Entry 5ENQ (X-ray diffraction, 1.80 A resolution); this record covers chains B and E of the 6 polymer chains in the assembly.

[Chain B]
Name: Multidrug efflux pump subunit AcrB
Source organism: Escherichia coli K-12
Reference sequence: P31224 (ACRB_ECOLI); numbering as in UniProt; present here: 39-329, 561-869
Amino-acid sequence (609 residues; row label = number of the first residue in the row; note: 222 numbers in that range are skipped by the numbering (no residue carries them; nothing is unmodelled there)):
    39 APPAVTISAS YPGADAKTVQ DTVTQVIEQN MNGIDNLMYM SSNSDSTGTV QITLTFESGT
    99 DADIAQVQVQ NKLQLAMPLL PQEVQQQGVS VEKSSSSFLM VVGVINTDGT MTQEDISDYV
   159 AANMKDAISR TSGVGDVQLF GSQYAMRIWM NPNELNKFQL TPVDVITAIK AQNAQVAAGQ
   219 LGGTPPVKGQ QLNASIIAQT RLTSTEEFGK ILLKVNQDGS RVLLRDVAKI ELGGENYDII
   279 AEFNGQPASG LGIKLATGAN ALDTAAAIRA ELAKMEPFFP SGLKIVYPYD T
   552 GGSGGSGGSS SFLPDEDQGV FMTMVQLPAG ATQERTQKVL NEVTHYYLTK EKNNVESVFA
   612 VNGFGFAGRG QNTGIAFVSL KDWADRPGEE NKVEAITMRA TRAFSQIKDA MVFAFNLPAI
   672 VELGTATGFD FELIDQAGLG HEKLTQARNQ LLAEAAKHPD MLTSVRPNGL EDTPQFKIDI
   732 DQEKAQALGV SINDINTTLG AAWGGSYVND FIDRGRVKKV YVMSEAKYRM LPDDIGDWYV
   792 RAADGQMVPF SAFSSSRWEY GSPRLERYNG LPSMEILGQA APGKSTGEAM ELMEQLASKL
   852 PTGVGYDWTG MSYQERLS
Unresolved in the structure: 552-568, 669-677, 865-869
Sequence notes: linker (552-560)
From the paper describing this entry:
  - binding site for the ligand 5QE: Q151, S155, Q176, F178, A286

[Chain E]
Name: DARPin
Source organism: synthetic construct
Notes: antibody fragment or engineered binder
Amino-acid sequence (169 residues; numbered 1 to 169; the number before each row is that of its first residue):
     1 MRGSHHHHHH GSDLGKKLLE AARAGRDDEV RILMANGADV NAADVVGWTP LHLAAYWGHL
    61 EIVEVLLKNG ADVNAYDTLG STPLHLAAHF GHLEIVEVLL KNGADVNAKD DNGITPLHLA
   121 ANRGHLEIVE VLLKYGADVN AQDKFGKTAF DISINNGNED LAEILQKLN
Unresolved in the structure: 1-10, 166-169

[Chain B / chain E interface]
Pairs across the interface (10; chain B residue first):
  L230(B) - V45(E)  hydrophobic
  L230(B) - V46(E)  hydrophobic
  K248(B) - N155(E)
  K248(B) - N156(E)  hydrogen bond
  R259(B) - K147(E)
  L261(B) - N155(E)
  R263(B) - I154(E)  hydrogen bond (side chain-backbone)
  R263(B) - N155(E)  hydrogen bond (side chain-backbone)
  R263(B) - N156(E)
  R263(B) - G157(E)
Interface residues without a listed pair, chain B (6 interface residues in all): Q229

[In short]
6 residues of chain B and 7 residues of chain E are in contact, with 3 hydrogen bonds. Polar pairs include
K248(B)-N156(E), R263(B)-I154(E) and R263(B)-N155(E). From the paper: a binding site for the ligand 5QE at
Q151(B), S155(B) and Q176(B) among others.
Here chain B is Multidrug efflux pump subunit AcrB (Escherichia coli K-12) and chain E is DARPin (synthetic
construct). Entry 5ENQ (MBX3132 bound structure of bacterial efflux pump) was determined by X-ray diffraction,
deposited together with 5EN5, 5ENP, 5ENS and 5ENT.
